Entry 3L7K (X-ray diffraction, 3.10 A resolution); this record covers chains B and D of the 4 polymer chains in the assembly.

Chain B (and D):
Protein: Teichoic acid biosynthesis protein F
From: Staphylococcus epidermidis
Notes: fragment: TagF; chain D of this document is another copy of the same molecule, construct and numbering; everything in this record applies to it too
UniProt: Q5HLM5 (Q5HLM5_STAEQ); numbering as in UniProt (aligned over 1-721)
Amino-acid sequence (729 residues; each row starts with the number of its first residue):
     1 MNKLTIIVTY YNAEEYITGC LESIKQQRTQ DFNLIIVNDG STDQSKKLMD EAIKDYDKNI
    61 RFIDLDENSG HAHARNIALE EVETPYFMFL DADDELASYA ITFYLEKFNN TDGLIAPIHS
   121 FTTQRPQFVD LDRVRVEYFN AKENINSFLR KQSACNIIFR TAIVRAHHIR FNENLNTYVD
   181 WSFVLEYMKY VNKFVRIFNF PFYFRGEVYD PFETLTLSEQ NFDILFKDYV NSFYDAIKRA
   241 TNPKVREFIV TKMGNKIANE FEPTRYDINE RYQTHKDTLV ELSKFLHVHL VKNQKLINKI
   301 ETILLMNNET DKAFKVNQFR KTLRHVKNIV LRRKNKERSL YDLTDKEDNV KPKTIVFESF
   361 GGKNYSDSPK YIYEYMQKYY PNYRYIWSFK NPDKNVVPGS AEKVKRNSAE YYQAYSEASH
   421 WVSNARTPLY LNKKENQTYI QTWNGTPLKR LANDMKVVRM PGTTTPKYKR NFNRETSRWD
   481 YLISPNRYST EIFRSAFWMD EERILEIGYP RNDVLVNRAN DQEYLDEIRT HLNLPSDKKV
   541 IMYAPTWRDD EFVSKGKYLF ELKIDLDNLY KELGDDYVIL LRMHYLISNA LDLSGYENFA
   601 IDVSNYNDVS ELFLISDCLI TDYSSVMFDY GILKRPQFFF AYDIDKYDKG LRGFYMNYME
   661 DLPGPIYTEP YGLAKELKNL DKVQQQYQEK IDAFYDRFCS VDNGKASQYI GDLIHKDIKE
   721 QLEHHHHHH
Unresolved in the structure: 1-312, 557-558, 724-729 (chain D: 1-312, 549-561, 649-652, 725-729)
Differences from the reference sequence: engineered mutation Asn444 (His in Q5HLM5); expression tag (722-729)
Small-molecule neighbours: EDT ({[-(bis-carboxymethyl-amino)-ethyl]-carboxymethyl-amino}-acetic acid): Leu323, Arg324, Lys327
Swiss-Prot annotation at these positions:
  - binding site (CDP-glycerol): Trp443, Gly445 to Pro447, Arg511, Pro545, Thr546, Arg582 to His584, Ser624, Ser625, Asp629

Interface between chain B and chain D:
Residue-residue contacts - 18 pairs, chain B then chain D:
  Ala313(B) - Lys315(D)  hydrogen bond (backbone-side chain)
  Phe314(B) - Gln318(D)
  Phe314(B) - Leu343(D)  hydrophobic
  Lys315(B) - Ala313(D)
  Lys315(B) - Gln318(D)  hydrogen bond (backbone-side chain)
  Gln318(B) - Phe314(D)
  Gln318(B) - Lys315(D)  hydrogen bond (side chain-backbone)
  Gln318(B) - Gln318(D)
  Gln318(B) - Phe319(D)
  Phe319(B) - Gln318(D)
  Phe319(B) - Thr322(D)
  Thr322(B) - Phe319(D)
  Thr322(B) - Thr322(D)
  Thr322(B) - Leu323(D)
  Leu323(B) - Val326(D)  hydrophobic
  Val326(B) - Val326(D)  hydrophobic
  Leu343(B) - Phe314(D)  hydrophobic
  Leu343(B) - Phe319(D)  hydrophobic

Summary:
Chain B and chain D each contribute 9 residues to their interface, with 3 hydrogen bonds. Polar pairs include
Ala313(B)-Lys315(D) and Lys315(B)-Gln318(D). Chain B binds compound EDT. Curated annotation (UniProt) lists 13
CDP-glycerol-binding residues on chain B.
Both chains are Teichoic acid biosynthesis protein F (Staphylococcus epidermidis). Entry 3L7K (Structure of
the Wall Teichoic Acid Polymerase TagF, H444N + CDPG (15 minute soak)) was determined by X-ray diffraction
together with 3L7I, 3L7J, 3L7L and 3L7M from the same study.
